4B9V - chains A and C of the 3 polymer chains in the assembly; structure by X-ray diffraction, 2.00 A resolution.

== Chain A ==
Molecule: DNA polymerase
From: Geobacillus stearothermophilus
Notes: EC 2.7.7.7
UniProt: E1C9K5 (E1C9K5_GEOSE); residues 297-876 here correspond to UniProt positions 1-580 (UniProt number = residue number - 296)
Chain sequence (619 residues; each row starts with the number of its first residue):
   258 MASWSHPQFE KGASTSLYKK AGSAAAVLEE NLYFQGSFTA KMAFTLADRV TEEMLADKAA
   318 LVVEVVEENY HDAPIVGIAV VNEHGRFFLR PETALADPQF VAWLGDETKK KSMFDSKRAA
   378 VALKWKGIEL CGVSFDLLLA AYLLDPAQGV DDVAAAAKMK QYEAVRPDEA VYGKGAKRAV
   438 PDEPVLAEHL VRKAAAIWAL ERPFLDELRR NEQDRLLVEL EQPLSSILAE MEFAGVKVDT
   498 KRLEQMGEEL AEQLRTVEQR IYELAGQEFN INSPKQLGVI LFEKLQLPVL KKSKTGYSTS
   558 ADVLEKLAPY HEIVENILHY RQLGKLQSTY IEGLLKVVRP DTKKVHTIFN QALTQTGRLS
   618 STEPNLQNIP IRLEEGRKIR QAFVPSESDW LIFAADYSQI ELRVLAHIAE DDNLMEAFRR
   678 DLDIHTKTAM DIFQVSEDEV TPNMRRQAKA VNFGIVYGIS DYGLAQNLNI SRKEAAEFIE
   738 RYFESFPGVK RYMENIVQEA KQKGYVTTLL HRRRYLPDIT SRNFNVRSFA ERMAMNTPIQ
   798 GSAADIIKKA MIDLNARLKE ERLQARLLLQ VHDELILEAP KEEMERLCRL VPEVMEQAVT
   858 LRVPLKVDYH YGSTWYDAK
Unresolved in the structure: 258-297
Sequence notes: expression tag (258-296)
Ion coordination: Mg2+: Asp653, Tyr654, Asp830

== Chain C ==
Molecule: 15-nt DNA strand
Sequence (15 nucleotides; numbered 2 to 16; the number before each row is that of its first residue):
     2 CATXAGAGTC AGGCT
Unresolved in the structure: 2-3, 16
Modified positions: FOX (((1R,2S,4R)-4-{[2-amino-5-(formylamino)-6-oxo-3,6-dihydropyrimidin-4-yl]amino}-2-hydroxycyclopentyl)methyl 5'-phosphate) at position 5

== How chain A and chain C interact ==
Contacting residue pairs (30; chain A residue first):
  Asn527(A) - DC11(C)  hydrogen bond to the phosphate
  Asn529(A) - DT10(C)  phosphate contact
  Asn529(A) - DC11(C)  sugar contact
  Ser530(A) - DC11(C)  hydrogen bond to the phosphate
  Ser530(A) - DA12(C)  hydrogen bond to the phosphate
  Lys532(A) - DG13(C)  salt bridge to the phosphate
  Gln533(A) - DA12(C)  hydrogen bond to the phosphate
  Ser585(A) - DG9(C)  phosphate contact
  Ser585(A) - DT10(C)  phosphate contact
  Thr586(A) - DG9(C)  sugar contact
  Gly590(A) - DG9(C)  phosphate contact
  Leu610(A) - DA6(C)  phosphate contact
  Leu610(A) - DG7(C)  phosphate contact
  Thr611(A) - DA6(C)  phosphate contact
  Gln612(A) - DA6(C)  hydrogen bond to the phosphate
  Ser617(A) - DA6(C)  phosphate contact
  Ser617(A) - DG7(C)  hydrogen bond to the phosphate
  Ser618(A) - DG7(C)  sugar contact
  Thr619(A) - DG7(C)  sugar contact
  Thr619(A) - DA8(C)  phosphate contact
  Glu620(A) - DA8(C)  hydrogen bond to the phosphate
  Asn622(A) - DG7(C)  hydrogen bond to the sugar
  Asn625(A) - DG7(C)  base contact
  Phe710(A) - DT4(C)  base contact
  Tyr714(A) - DT4(C)  sugar contact
  Gly715(A) - DT4(C)  sugar contact
  Ile716(A) - DT4(C)  base contact
  Ser717(A) - DT4(C)  hydrogen bond to the phosphate
  Phe786(A) - DT4(C)  phosphate contact
  Phe786(A) - FOX_5(C)  base contact
Other interface residues (no listed pair), chain A (28 interface residues in all): Lys582, Glu589, Pro621, Gly720, Arg789

== Overview ==
28 residues of chain A face 10 of chain C across their interface; the contacts include 9 hydrogen bonds and 1
salt bridge. Polar contacts include Asn622(A)-DG7(C), Asn527(A)-DC11(C) and Ser530(A)-DC11(C). Asp653(A),
Tyr654(A) and Asp830(A) form the Mg2+ site.
Here chain A is DNA polymerase (Geobacillus stearothermophilus) and chain C is a 15-nt DNA strand. Entry 4B9V
(Structure of the high fidelity DNA polymerase I with extending from an oxidative formamidopyrimidine-dG DNA
lesion ...) was determined by X-ray diffraction, deposited together with 4B9L, 4B9M, 4B9N, 4B9S, 4B9T and
4B9U.
